Entry 1YOK (X-ray diffraction, 2.50 A resolution); this record covers chains B and C of the 3 polymer chains in the assembly.

Chain B (and C):
Protein: Nuclear receptor coactivator 2
Notes: fragment: sequence database residues 740-753; chain C of this document is another copy of the same molecule, construct and numbering; everything in this record applies to it too
UniProtKB: Q15596 (NCOA2_HUMAN); numbering as in UniProt (aligned over 740-753)
Amino-acid sequence (14 residues; row label = number of the first residue in the row):
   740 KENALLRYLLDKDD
Unresolved in the structure: 740-741, 753 (chain C: fully traced)

Interface between chain B and chain C:
Contacting residue pairs (10):
  Ala743(B) - Tyr747(C)
  Ala743(B) - Asp750(C)
  Ala743(B) - Lys751(C)
  Leu744(B) - Tyr747(C)  hydrophobic
  Arg746(B) - Arg746(C)
  Tyr747(B) - Ala743(C)  hydrophobic
  Tyr747(B) - Leu744(C)
  Tyr747(B) - Tyr747(C)  hydrophobic
  Asp750(B) - Lys740(C)
  Lys751(B) - Ala743(C)

In short:
Chain B and chain C form an interface of 6 and 7 residues respectively.
Chain B and chain C are both Nuclear receptor coactivator 2; the structure, crystal structure of human LRH-1
bound with TIF-2 peptide and phosphatidylglycerol, was determined by X-ray diffraction (same publication as
1YOW and 1YMT).
